PDB entry 7KAL | electron microscopy, 4.00 A resolution | chains D and E of the 7 polymer chains in the assembly

# Chain D
Name: Protein transport protein Sec63
Source organism: Thermomyces lanuginosus
Chain sequence (719 residues; row label = number of the first residue in the row; note: 2 numbers in that range are skipped by the numbering (no residue carries them; nothing is unmodelled there); a row labelled like 184A-184B holds insertion residues (184A, then the next letters in order); numbers below 1 keep their minus sign (Gly-14 is residue -14)):
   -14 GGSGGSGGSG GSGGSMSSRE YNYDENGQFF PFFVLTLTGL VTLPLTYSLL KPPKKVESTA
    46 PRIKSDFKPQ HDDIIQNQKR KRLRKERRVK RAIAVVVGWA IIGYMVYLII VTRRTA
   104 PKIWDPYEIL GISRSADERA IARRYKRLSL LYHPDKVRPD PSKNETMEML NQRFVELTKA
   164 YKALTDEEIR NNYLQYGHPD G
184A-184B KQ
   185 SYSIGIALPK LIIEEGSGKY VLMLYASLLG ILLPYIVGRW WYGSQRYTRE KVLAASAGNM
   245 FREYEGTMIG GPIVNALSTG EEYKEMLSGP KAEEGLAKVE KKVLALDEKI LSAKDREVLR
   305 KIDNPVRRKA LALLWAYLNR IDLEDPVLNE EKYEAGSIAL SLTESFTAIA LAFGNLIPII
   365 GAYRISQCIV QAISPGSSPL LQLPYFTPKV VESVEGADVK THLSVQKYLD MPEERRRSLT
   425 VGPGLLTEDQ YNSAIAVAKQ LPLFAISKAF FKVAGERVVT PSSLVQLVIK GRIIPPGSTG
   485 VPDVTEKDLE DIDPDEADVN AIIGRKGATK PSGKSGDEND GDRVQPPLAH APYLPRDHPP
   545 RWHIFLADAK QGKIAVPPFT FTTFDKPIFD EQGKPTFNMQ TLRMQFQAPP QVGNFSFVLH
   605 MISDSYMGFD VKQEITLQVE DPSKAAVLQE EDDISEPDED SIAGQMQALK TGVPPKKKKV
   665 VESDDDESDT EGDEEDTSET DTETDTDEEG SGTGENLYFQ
Disordered / not traced: -14 to 5, 36-44, 104-183, 184A-184B, 482-526, 571-579, 626-704

# Chain E
Name: Protein transport protein Sec66/Sec71
Source organism: Thermomyces lanuginosus
Chain sequence (243 residues; numbered 1 to 243; the number before each row is that of its first residue):
     1 MDWLTLVVPF AYLGVLIGCL ATFSSLYRRR KAAKAASLEP WFPPHLQRDI YHSLLHLDQQ
    61 QQNEKKTRVP ETVLKAALLR RAAEDIKRVM AIREQKQALA LLLQRGSVGD ELWQRFLRAE
   121 KEMEDEVRDV VAEANSYAPN WGQVIFQSAR EMDANATYRA RMEEYQATVA EERAWWDKKR
   181 ASIQEGFMKE LDAEKERPAT AASTATNTTS TTSDDDAVLV EAEKEGTSSP APGKKKKKGK
   241 KGS
Disordered / not traced: 1-2, 62-67, 181-243

# Interface between chain D and chain E
Contacting residue pairs (14):
  Thr232(D) - Gly106(E)  hydrogen bond (side chain-backbone)
  Thr232(D) - Ser107(E)
  Arg233(D) - Arg105(E)  hydrogen bond (side chain-backbone)
  Arg233(D) - Gly106(E)
  Glu234(D) - Ser107(E)  hydrogen bond
  Ala241(D) - Ser107(E)
  Gly242(D) - Leu112(E)
  Phe245(D) - Trp41(E)  hydrophobic
  Arg246(D) - Trp41(E)
  Ala356(D) - Leu101(E)
  Ala356(D) - Leu102(E)  hydrophobic
  Phe357(D) - Ala98(E)  hydrophobic
  Asp402(D) - Trp175(E)
  Lys404(D) - Trp175(E)
Also at the interface, not in a pair above, chain D (13 interface residues in all): Ala238, Ile353
Also at the interface, not in a pair above, chain E (14 interface residues in all): Gln95, Leu99, Val108, Gly109, Arg115

# In short
13 residues of chain D and 14 residues of chain E are in contact, with 3 hydrogen bonds. Polar contacts
include Thr232(D)-Gly106(E), Arg233(D)-Arg105(E) and Glu234(D)-Ser107(E).
Chain D is Protein transport protein Sec63 and chain E is Protein transport protein Sec66/Sec71, both from
Thermomyces lanuginosus; the structure, Cryo-EM structure of the Sec complex from T. lanuginosus, wild-type,
class with Sec62, plug-open conformation, was determined by electron microscopy (same publication as 7KAH,
7KAI, 7KAJ, 7KAK, 7KAM, 7KAN and 8 further entries).
